PDB entry 9C3C | electron microscopy, 4.30 A resolution (low resolution: residue-level contacts below are approximate; hydrogen-bond / salt-bridge calls are withheld) | chains a and d of the 9 polymer chains in the assembly

# Chain a
Name: Alpha-sarcoglycan
Organism: Oryctolagus cuniculus
UniProtKB: Q28686 (SGCA_RABIT); residues 25-350 here = UniProt positions 25-350
Amino-acid sequence (326 residues; numbered 25 to 350; the number before each row is that of its first residue):
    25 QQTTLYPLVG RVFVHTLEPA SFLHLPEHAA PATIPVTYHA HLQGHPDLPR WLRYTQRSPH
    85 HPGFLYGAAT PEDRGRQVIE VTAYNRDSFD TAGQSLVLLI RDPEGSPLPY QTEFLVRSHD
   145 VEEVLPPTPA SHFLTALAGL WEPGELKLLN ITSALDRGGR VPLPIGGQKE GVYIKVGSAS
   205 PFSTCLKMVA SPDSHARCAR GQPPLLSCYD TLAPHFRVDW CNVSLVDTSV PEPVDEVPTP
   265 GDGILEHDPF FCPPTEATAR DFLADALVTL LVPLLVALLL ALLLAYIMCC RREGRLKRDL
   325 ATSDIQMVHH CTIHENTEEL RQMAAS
Not modelled in the structure: 258-266
Disulfide bonds: Cys-209/Cys-232, Cys-222/Cys-245
Covalently attached groups: glycan linked to Asn-174; N-acetylglucosamine (NAG) linked to Asn-246
Swiss-Prot annotation at these positions:
  - glycosylation (N-linked (GlcNAc...) asparagine): Asn-174, Asn-246

# Chain d
Name: Sarcoglycan delta
Organism: Oryctolagus cuniculus
UniProtKB: G1SGL0 (G1SGL0_RABIT); residues 1-289 here correspond to UniProt positions 36-324 (UniProt number = residue number + 35)
Amino-acid sequence (289 residues; each row starts with the number of its first residue):
     1 MPQEQYTHHR STMPSAEGPQ VYKVGIYGWR KRCLYFFVLL LMILILVNLA MTIWILKVMN
    61 FTIDGMGNLR ITEKGLKLEG DSEFLQPLYA KEIQSRPGNA LYFKSARNVT VNILNDQTKV
   121 LTQLITGPKA VEAYGKKFEV KTVSGKLLFS ADDNEVVVGA ERLRVLGAEG TVFPKSIETP
   181 NVRADPFKEL RLESPTRALV MEAPKGVEIN AEAGNMEATC RTELRLESKD GEIKLDAAKI
   241 KLPRLPHGSY TPTGTRQKVF EICVCANGRL FLSQAGTGST CQINTSVCL
Not modelled in the structure: 1-20
Disulfide bonds: Cys-263/Cys-281, Cys-265/Cys-288
Covalently attached groups: N-acetylglucosamine (NAG) linked to Asn-108

# How chain a and chain d interact
Pairs across the interface (31):
  Gly-68(a) / Val-172(d)
  Pro-70(a) / Glu-169(d)
  Pro-70(a) / Gly-170(d)
  Asp-71(a) / Ala-168(d)
  Asp-71(a) / Glu-169(d)
  Pro-73(a) / Glu-169(d)
  Arg-74(a) / Ala-168(d)
  Thr-106(a) / Pro-195(d)
  Thr-106(a) / Thr-196(d)
  Thr-115(a) / Thr-196(d)
  Pro-273(a) / Lys-104(d)
  Pro-278(a) / Glu-83(d)
  Thr-279(a) / Glu-83(d)
  Asp-289(a) / Trp-54(d)
  Ala-290(a) / Trp-54(d)
  Thr-293(a) / Trp-54(d)
  Pro-297(a) / Ala-50(d)
  Val-300(a) / Leu-46(d)
  Leu-304(a) / Leu-39(d)
  Leu-304(a) / Met-42(d)
  Leu-304(a) / Ile-43(d)
  Leu-308(a) / Leu-39(d)
  Ile-311(a) / Tyr-35(d)
  Arg-315(a) / Arg-32(d)
  Arg-319(a) / Tyr-22(d)
  Asp-323(a) / Tyr-22(d)
  Met-331(a) / Val-21(d)
  Met-331(a) / Tyr-22(d)
  His-334(a) / Val-21(d)
  His-334(a) / Tyr-22(d)
  Cys-335(a) / Val-21(d)
Other interface residues (no listed pair), chain a (31 interface residues in all): His-69, Leu-72, Phe-274, Pro-277, Met-312, Arg-316, His-338
Other interface residues (no listed pair), chain d (20 interface residues in all): Gly-167, Thr-171

# In short
Chain a and chain d form an interface of 31 and 20 residues respectively. N-acetylglucosamine is covalently
linked to Asn-246(a). N-acetylglucosamine is covalently linked to Asn-108(d).
Here chain a is Alpha-sarcoglycan and chain d is Sarcoglycan delta, both from Oryctolagus cuniculus. Entry
9C3C (Cryo-EM structure of native dystrophin-glycoprotein complex (DGC)) was determined by electron
microscopy.
